Entry 6PLB (X-ray diffraction, 1.30 A resolution); this record covers chain A.

Chain A:
Name: Lysozyme
Organism: Gallus gallus
Notes: EC 3.2.1.17
UniProtKB: B8YK79 (B8YK79_CHICK); residues 1-129 here correspond to UniProt positions 19-147 (UniProt number = residue number + 18)
Sequence (129 residues; each row starts with the number of its first residue):
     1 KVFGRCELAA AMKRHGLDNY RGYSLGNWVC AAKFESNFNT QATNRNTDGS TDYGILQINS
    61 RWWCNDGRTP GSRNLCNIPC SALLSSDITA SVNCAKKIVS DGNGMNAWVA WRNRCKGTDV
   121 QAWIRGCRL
Disulfides: Cys-6/Cys-127, Cys-30/Cys-115, Cys-64/Cys-80, Cys-76/Cys-94
Bound ions: Na+: Ser-60, Cys-64, Ser-72, Arg-73; Ir ion near Asp-101 (its only coordinating residue here)
Ligand contacts: OT1 (2-(1-chloranyl-2,3,4,5,6-pentamethyl-1$L7-iridapentacyclo[2.2.0.01,3.01,5.02,6]hexan-1-yl)-1,3-dimethyl-benzimidazole): Trp-62, Trp-63, Leu-75, Asp-101, Gly-102, Asn-103, Ala-107
Reported in the primary citation:
  - OT1 coordination: Asp-101

Overview:
Ligands of chain A: compound OT1. Ser-60, Cys-64, Ser-72 and Arg-73 form the Na+ site. From the paper: OT1
coordination by Asp-101.
Chain A is Lysozyme (Gallus gallus); the structure, Adducts formed after 1 month in the reaction of
dichlorido(1,3-dimethylbenzimida zol-2-ylidene)(eta5-pentamethylcyclopentadienyl)iridium(III) with HEWL, was
determined by X-ray diffraction (same publication as 6PL9 and 6PLA).
